PDB entry 1SB3 | X-ray diffraction, 2.20 A resolution | chains A and D of the 6 polymer chains in the assembly

[Chain A (and D)]
Molecule: 4-hydroxybenzoyl-CoA reductase alpha subunit
Organism: Thauera aromatica
Notes: EC 1.3.99.20; chain D of this document is another copy of the same molecule, construct and numbering; everything in this record applies to it too
Reference sequence: O33819 (HCRA_THAAR); numbering as in UniProt (aligned over 1-769)
Chain sequence (769 residues; row label = number of the first residue in the row):
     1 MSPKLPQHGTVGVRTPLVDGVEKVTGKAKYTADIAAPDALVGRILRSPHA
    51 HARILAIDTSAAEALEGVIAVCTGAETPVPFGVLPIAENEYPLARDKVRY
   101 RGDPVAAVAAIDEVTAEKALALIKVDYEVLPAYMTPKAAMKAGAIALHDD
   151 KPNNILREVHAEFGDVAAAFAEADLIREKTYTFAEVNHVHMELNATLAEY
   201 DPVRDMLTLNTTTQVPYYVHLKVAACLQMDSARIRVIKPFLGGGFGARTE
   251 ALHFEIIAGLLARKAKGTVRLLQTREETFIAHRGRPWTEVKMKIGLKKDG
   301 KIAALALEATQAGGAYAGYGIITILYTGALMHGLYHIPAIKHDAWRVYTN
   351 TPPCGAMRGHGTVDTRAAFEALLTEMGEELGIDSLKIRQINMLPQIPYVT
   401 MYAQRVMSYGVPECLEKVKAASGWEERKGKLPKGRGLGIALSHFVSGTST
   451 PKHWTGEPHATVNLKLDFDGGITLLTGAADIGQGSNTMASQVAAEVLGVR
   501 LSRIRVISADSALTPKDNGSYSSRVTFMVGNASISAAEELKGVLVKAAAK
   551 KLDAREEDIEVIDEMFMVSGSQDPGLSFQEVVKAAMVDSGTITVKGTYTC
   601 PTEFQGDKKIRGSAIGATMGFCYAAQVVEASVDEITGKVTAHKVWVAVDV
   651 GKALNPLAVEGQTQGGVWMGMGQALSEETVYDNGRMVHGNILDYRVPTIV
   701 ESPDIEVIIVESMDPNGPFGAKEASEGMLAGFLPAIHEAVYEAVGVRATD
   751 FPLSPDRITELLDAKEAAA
Unresolved in the structure: 1-8 (chain D: 1-8, 769)
UniProt features mapped onto this chain:
  - binding site (Mo-molybdopterin cytosine dinucleotide): Q214, G244, F245, S522 to T526, V650 to N655, K722 to S725

[How chain A and chain D interact]
Residue-residue contacts - 76 pairs, chain A then chain D:
  V18(A) with R204(D), hydrogen bond (backbone-side chain)
  V21(A) with V203(D), hydrophobic; R204(D)
  E22(A) with R204(D), salt bridge
  D38(A) with K27(D)
  V203(A) with V21(D), hydrophobic
  R204(A) with V18(D), hydrogen bond (side chain-backbone); V21(D); E22(D), salt bridge
  M206(A) with R505(D)
  Y217(A) with F468(D), hydrophobic
  H220(A) with F468(D); D469(D)
  L221(A) with F468(D), hydrophobic
  S231(A) with D469(D), hydrogen bond (side chain-backbone)
  A232(A) with D469(D), hydrogen bond (backbone-backbone); G470(D); G471(D); R503(D); R505(D)
  I234(A) with R505(D)
  R235(A) with R505(D)
  T455(A) with V587(D)
  G456(A) with V587(D); D588(D), hydrogen bond (backbone-backbone)
  E457(A) with M586(D)
  P458(A) with S589(D); G590(D)
  T461(A) with T591(D)
  N463(A) with T593(D)
  K465(A) with S511(D), hydrogen bond (side chain-backbone); A512(D)
  D467(A) with P515(D); K516(D), hydrogen bond (side chain-backbone)
  F468(A) with Y217(D), hydrophobic; H220(D); L221(D), hydrophobic; K516(D)
  D469(A) with H220(D); S231(D), hydrogen bond (backbone-side chain); A232(D), hydrogen bond (backbone-backbone)
  G470(A) with A232(D)
  G471(A) with A232(D)
  T473(A) with A512(D), hydrogen bond (side chain-backbone)
  R503(A) with A232(D)
  R505(A) with M206(D); A232(D); I234(D); R235(D); A512(D)
  I507(A) with L513(D), hydrophobic
  S511(A) with K465(D), hydrogen bond (backbone-side chain)
  A512(A) with K465(D); T473(D), hydrogen bond (backbone-side chain); R505(D)
  L513(A) with I507(D), hydrophobic
  P515(A) with D467(D); T591(D)
  K516(A) with D467(D), hydrogen bond (backbone-side chain); F468(D); T591(D)
  M586(A) with E457(D)
  V587(A) with T455(D); G456(D)
  D588(A) with G456(D), hydrogen bond (backbone-backbone)
  S589(A) with P458(D); K595(D), hydrogen bond (backbone-side chain)
  G590(A) with P458(D); K595(D)
  T591(A) with P515(D); K516(D); K595(D), hydrogen bond (backbone-side chain)
  T593(A) with N463(D)
  K595(A) with S589(D), hydrogen bond (side chain-backbone); G590(D); T591(D), hydrogen bond (side chain-backbone)
Also at the interface, not in a pair above, chain A (51 interface residues in all): D19, K27, D230, R233, L475, T514, Q579, T597
Also at the interface, not in a pair above, chain D (51 interface residues in all): D19, D38, D230, R233, T461, L475, T514, Q579, T597

[Summary]
The chain A/chain D interface involves 51 residues from each chain, with 18 hydrogen bonds and 2 salt bridges.
Among the polar pairs are E22(A)-R204(D), V18(A)-R204(D) and S231(A)-D469(D). From UniProt: 18
Mo-molybdopterin cytosine dinucleotide-binding residues on chain A.
Both chains are 4-hydroxybenzoyl-CoA reductase alpha subunit (Thauera aromatica). Entry 1SB3 (Structure of
4-hydroxybenzoyl-CoA reductase from Thauera aromatica) was determined by X-ray diffraction, deposited together
with 1RM6.
